Entry 1TWA (X-ray diffraction, 3.20 A resolution); this record covers chains B and J of the 10 polymer chains in the assembly.

[Chain B]
Protein: DNA-directed RNA polymerase II 140 kDa polypeptide
Organism: Saccharomyces cerevisiae
Notes: EC 2.7.7.6
UniProt: P08518 (RPB2_YEAST); residues 1-1224 here = UniProt positions 1-1224
Sequence (1224 residues; numbered 1 to 1224; the number before each row is that of its first residue):
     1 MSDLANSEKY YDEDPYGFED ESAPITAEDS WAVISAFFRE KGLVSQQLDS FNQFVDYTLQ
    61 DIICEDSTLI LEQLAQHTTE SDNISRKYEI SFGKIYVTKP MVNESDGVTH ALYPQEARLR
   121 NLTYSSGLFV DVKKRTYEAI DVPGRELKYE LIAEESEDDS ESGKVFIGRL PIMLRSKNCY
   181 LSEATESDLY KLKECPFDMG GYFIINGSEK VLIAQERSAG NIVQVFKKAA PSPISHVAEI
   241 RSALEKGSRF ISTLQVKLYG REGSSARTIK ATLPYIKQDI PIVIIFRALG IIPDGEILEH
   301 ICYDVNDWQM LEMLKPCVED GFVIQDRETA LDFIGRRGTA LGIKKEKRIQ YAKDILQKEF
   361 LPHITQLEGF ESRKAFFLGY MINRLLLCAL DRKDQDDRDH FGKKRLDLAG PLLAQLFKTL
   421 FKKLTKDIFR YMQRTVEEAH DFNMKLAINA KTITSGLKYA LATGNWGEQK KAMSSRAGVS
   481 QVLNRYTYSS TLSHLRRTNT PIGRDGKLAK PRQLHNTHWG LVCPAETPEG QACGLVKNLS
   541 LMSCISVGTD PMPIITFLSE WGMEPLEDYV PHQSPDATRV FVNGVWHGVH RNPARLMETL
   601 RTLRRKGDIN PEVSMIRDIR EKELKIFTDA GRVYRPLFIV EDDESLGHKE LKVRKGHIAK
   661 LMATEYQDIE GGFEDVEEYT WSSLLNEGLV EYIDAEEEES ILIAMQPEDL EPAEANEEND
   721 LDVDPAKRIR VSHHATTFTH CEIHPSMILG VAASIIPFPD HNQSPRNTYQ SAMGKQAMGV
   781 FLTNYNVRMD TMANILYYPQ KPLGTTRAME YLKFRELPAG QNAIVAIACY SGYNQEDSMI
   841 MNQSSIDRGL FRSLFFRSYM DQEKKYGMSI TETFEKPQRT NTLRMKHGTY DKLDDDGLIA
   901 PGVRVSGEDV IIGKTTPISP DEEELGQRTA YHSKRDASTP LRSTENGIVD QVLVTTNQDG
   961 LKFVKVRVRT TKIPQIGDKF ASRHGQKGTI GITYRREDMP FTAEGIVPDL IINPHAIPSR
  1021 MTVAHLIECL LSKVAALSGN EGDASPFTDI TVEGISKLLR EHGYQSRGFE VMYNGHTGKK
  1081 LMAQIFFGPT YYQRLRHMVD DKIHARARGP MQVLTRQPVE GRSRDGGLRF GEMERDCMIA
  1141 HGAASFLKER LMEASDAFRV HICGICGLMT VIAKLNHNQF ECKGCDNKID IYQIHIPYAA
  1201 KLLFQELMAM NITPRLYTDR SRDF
Not modelled in the structure: 1-17, 71-88, 139-163, 438-445, 468-476, 503-508, 669-677, 713-721, 917-932, 1111-1126
Ion coordination: Mn2+: Asp837 (together with ATP) (shared with 2 residues of chain A); Zn2+: Cys1163, Cys1166, Cys1182, Cys1185
Small-molecule neighbours: ATP: Arg766, Tyr769, Asp837, Gln986, Lys987, Arg1020

[Chain J]
Protein: DNA-directed RNA polymerases I, II, and III 8.3 kDa polypeptide
Organism: Saccharomyces cerevisiae
Notes: EC 2.7.7.6
UniProt: P22139 (RPB10_YEAST); residues 1-70 here = UniProt positions 1-70
Sequence (70 residues; row label = number of the first residue in the row):
     1 MIVPVRCFSC GKVVGDKWES YLNLLQEDEL DEGTALSRLG LKRYCCRRMI LTHVDLIEKF
    61 LRYNPLEKRD
Not modelled in the structure: 65-70
Ion coordination: Zn2+: Cys7, Cys10, Cys45, Cys46
Swiss-Prot annotation at these positions:
  - binding site (Zn(2+)): Cys7, Cys10, Cys45, Cys46
  - cross-link: Lys59 (Glycyl lysine isopeptide (Lys-Gly) (interchain with G-Cter in ubiquitin))

[How chain B and chain J interact]
Residue-residue contacts (63; chain B residue first):
  Glu186(B) - Arg62(J)  salt bridge
  Ser187(B) - Arg62(J)  hydrogen bond
  Tyr190(B) - Lys59(J)
  Tyr190(B) - Arg62(J)
  Tyr190(B) - Tyr63(J)  hydrophobic
  Glu194(B) - Tyr63(J)
  Cys195(B) - Tyr63(J)
  Pro196(B) - Tyr63(J)
  Phe197(B) - Lys59(J)
  Val780(B) - Leu56(J)  hydrophobic
  Thr783(B) - Phe60(J)
  Thr783(B) - Tyr63(J)  hydrogen bond
  Asn784(B) - Tyr63(J)
  Tyr785(B) - Phe60(J)  hydrophobic
  Tyr797(B) - Met1(J)  hydrogen bond (backbone-backbone)
  Tyr798(B) - Ile2(J)
  Tyr798(B) - Pro4(J)  hydrophobic
  Tyr798(B) - Phe8(J)  hydrophobic
  Pro799(B) - Met1(J)
  Gln800(B) - Phe8(J)
  Gln800(B) - Arg48(J)
  Gln800(B) - Met49(J)
  Gln800(B) - Thr52(J)  hydrogen bond
  Lys801(B) - Leu51(J)  hydrogen bond (side chain-backbone)
  Lys801(B) - Thr52(J)  hydrogen bond (backbone-backbone)
  Leu803(B) - Thr52(J)
  Arg815(B) - Val54(J)
  Glu816(B) - Val54(J)
  Glu816(B) - Leu56(J)
  Asn822(B) - Arg48(J)  hydrogen bond (backbone-side chain)
  Asn822(B) - Thr52(J)
  Ile824(B) - Ser9(J)
  Ile824(B) - Arg48(J)
  Ser845(B) - Phe8(J)  hydrogen bond (side chain-backbone)
  Ser845(B) - Ser9(J)
  Arg848(B) - Cys7(J)
  Arg848(B) - Phe8(J)  hydrogen bond (side chain-backbone)
  Arg848(B) - Ser9(J)
  Arg848(B) - Cys10(J)
  Arg848(B) - Gly11(J)
  Gly849(B) - Phe8(J)
  Leu850(B) - Phe8(J)
  Arg996(B) - Ser9(J)
  Arg996(B) - Cys10(J)
  Glu1004(B) - Arg43(J)
  Ile1006(B) - Arg43(J)
  Val1007(B) - Ser9(J)
  Asp1009(B) - Ser9(J)  hydrogen bond
  Asp1009(B) - Arg48(J)  salt bridge
  Lys1033(B) - Tyr44(J)
  Ala1035(B) - Leu51(J)
  Ala1036(B) - Tyr44(J)  hydrophobic
  Ala1036(B) - Arg47(J)  hydrogen bond (backbone-side chain)
  Leu1037(B) - Tyr44(J)  hydrophobic
  Leu1037(B) - Arg47(J)  hydrogen bond (backbone-side chain)
  Ser1038(B) - Gly33(J)
  Gly1039(B) - Glu32(J)
  Gly1039(B) - Gly33(J)
  Gly1039(B) - Leu51(J)
  Asn1040(B) - Glu32(J)
  Tyr1064(B) - Tyr44(J)
  Glu1070(B) - Tyr44(J)  hydrogen bond
  Phe1087(B) - Tyr44(J)
Interface residues without a listed pair, chain B (46 interface residues in all): Lys193, Leu796, Leu817, Pro818, Gln821, Ala823
Interface residues without a listed pair, chain J (27 interface residues in all): Val3, Arg6, Cys45, His53

[In short]
The interface between chain B and chain J involves 46 residues on one side and 27 on the other, with 13
hydrogen bonds and 2 salt bridges. Polar pairs include Glu186(B)-Arg62(J), Asp1009(B)-Arg48(J) and
Ser187(B)-Arg62(J). Chain B binds ATP.
Here chain B is DNA-directed RNA polymerase II 140 kDa polypeptide and chain J is DNA-directed RNA polymerases
I, II, and III 8.3 kDa polypeptide, both from Saccharomyces cerevisiae. Entry 1TWA (RNA polymerase II
complexed with ATP) was determined by X-ray diffraction together with 1R9S, 1R9T, 1TWC, 1TWF, 1TWG and 1TWH
from the same study.
